PDB entry 5X8T | electron microscopy, 3.30 A resolution | chains K and A of the 32 polymer chains in the assembly

Chain K:
Name: 50S ribosomal protein L13, chloroplastic
Organism: Spinacia oleracea
UniProtKB: P12629 (RK13_SPIOL); residues 54-250 here = UniProt positions 54-250
Amino-acid sequence (197 residues; numbered 54 to 250; the number before each row is that of its first residue):
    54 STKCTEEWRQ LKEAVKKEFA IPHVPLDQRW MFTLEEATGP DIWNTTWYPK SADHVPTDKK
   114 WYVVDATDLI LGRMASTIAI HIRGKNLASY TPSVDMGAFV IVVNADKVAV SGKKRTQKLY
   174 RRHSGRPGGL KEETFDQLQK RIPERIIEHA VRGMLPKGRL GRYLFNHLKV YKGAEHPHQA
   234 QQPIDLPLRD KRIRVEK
Not modelled in the structure: 247-250

Chain A:
Molecule: 23S rRNA
Organism: Spinacia oleracea
Sequence (2810 nucleotides; numbered 1 to 2810; the number before each row is that of its first residue):
     1 UUCAAACGAG GAAAGGCUUA CGGUGGAUAC CUAGGCACCC AGAGACGAGG AAGGGCGUAU
    61 UAAUCGACGA AAUGCUUCGG GGAGUUGAAA AUAAGCAGAG AUCCGGAGAU UCCCGAAUAG
   121 GUCAACCUUU CGAACUUCUG CUGAAUCCAU GGGCAGGCAA GAGACAACCU GGCGAACUGA
   181 AACAUCUUAG UAGCCAGAGG AAAAGAAAGC AAAAGCGAUU CCCGUAGUAG CGGCGAGCGA
   241 AAUGGGAGCA GCCUAAACCG UGAAAACGGG GUUGUGGGAG AGCAAUACAA GCGUCGUGCU
   301 GCUAGGCGAA UCAGUGGAGU GCGGAACCCU AGAUGGUGAA AGUCCAGUAG CCGAAAGCAU
   361 CACUAGCUUA UGCUCUGACC CGAGUAGCAU GGGGCACGUG GAAUCCCGUG UGAAUCAGCA
   421 AGGACCACCU UGCAAGGCUA AAUACUCCUG GGUGACCGAU AGCGAAGUAG UACCGUGAGG
   481 GAAGGGUGAA AAGAACCCCC AUCGGGGAGU GAAAUAGAAC AUGAAACCGU AAGCUCUCAA
   541 GCAGUGGGAG GGGGACCAGA CCCUGACCGC GUGCCUGUUG AAGAAUGAGC CGGCGACUCA
   601 UAGGCAGUGG CUUGGUUAAG GGAACCCACC GGAGCCGUAG CGAAAGCGAG UCUUCAUAGG
   661 GCAAUUGUCA CUGCUUAUGG ACCCGAACCU GGGUGAUCUA UCCAUGACCA GGAUGAAGCU
   721 UGGGUGAAAC UAAGUGGAGG UCCGAACCGA CUGAUGUUGA AGAAUCAGCG GAUGAGUUGU
   781 GGUUAGGGGU GAAAUGCCAC UCGAACCCAG AGCUAGCUGG UUCUCCCCGA AAUGCGUUGA
   841 GGCGCAGCAG UUGACUGGAC AUCUAGGGGU AAAGCACUGU UUCGGUGCGG GCCGCGAGAG
   901 CGGUACCAAA UCGAGGCAAA CUCUGAAUAC UAGAUAUGAC CUCCAAAUAA CAGGGGUCAA
   961 GGUCGGCCAG UGAGACGAUG GGGGAUAAGC UUCAUCGUCG AGAGGGAAAC AGCCCGGAUC
  1021 ACCAGCUAAG GCCCCUAAAU GACCGCUCAG UGAUAAAGGA GGUAGGGGUG CAGAGACAGC
  1081 CAGGAGGUUU GCCUAGAAGC AGCCACCCUU GAAAGAGUGC GUAAUAGCUC ACUGAUCGAG
  1141 CGCUCUUGCG CCGAAGAUGA ACGGGGCUAA GCGGUCUGCC GAAGCUGUGG GAUGUAAAAA
  1201 AACAUCGGUA GGGGAGCGUU CCGUGUUAGG GAGAAACGCG UGCGUGAGCC GCGUUGGACG
  1261 AAGCGGAAGC GAGAAUGUCG GCUUGAGUAA CGCAAACAUU GGUGAGAAUC CAAUGCCCCG
  1321 AAAACCUAAG GGUUCCUCCG CAAGGUUCGU CCACGGAGGG UGAGUCAGGG CCUAAGAUCA
  1381 GGCCGAAAGG CGUAGUCGAU GGACAACAGG UGAAUAUUCC UGUACUACCC CUUGUUGGUC
  1441 CCGAGGGACG GAGGAGGCUA GGUUAGCCGA AAGAUGGUUA UCGGUUCAAG GACGCAAGGU
  1501 GACCCUGUUU UUCAGGGUAA GAAGGGGUAG AGAAAAUGCC UCGAGCCAAU GUUCGAGUAC
  1561 CAGGCGCUAC GGCGCUGAAG UAACCGAUGC CAUACUCCCA GGAAAAGCUC GAACGACCUU
  1621 CAACAAAAGG GUACCUGUAC CCGAAACCGA CACAGGUAGG UAGGUAGAGA AUACCUAGGG
  1681 GCGCGAGACA ACUCUCUCUA AGGAACUCGG CAAAAUAGCC CCGUAACUUC GGGAGAAGGG
  1741 GUGCCCCCUC ACAAAGGGGG UCGAAGUGAC CAGGCCCGGG CGACUGUUUA CCAAAAACAC
  1801 AGGUCUCCGC AAAGUCGUAA GACCAUGUAU GGGGGCUGAC GCCUGCCCAG UGCCGGAAGG
  1861 UCAAGGAAGU UGGUGACCUG AUGACAGGGG AGCCGGCGAC CGAAGCCCCG GUGAACGGCG
  1921 GCCGUAACUA UAACGGUCCU AAGGUAGCGA AAUUCCUUGU CGGGUAAGUU CCGACCCGCA
  1981 CGAAAGGCGU AACGAUCUGG GCACUGUCUC GGAGAGAGGC UCGGUGAAAU AGACAUGUCU
  2041 GUGAAGAUGC GGACUACCUG CACCUGGACA GAAAGACCCU AUGAAGCUUU ACUGUUCCCU
  2101 GGGAUUGGCU UUGGGCUUUU CCUGCGCAGC UUAGGUGGAA GGCGAAGAAG GCCCCCUUCC
  2161 GGGGGGGCCC GAGCCAUCAG UGAGAUACCA CUCUGGAAGA GCUAGAAUUC UAACCUUGUG
  2221 UCAGGACCUA CGGGCCAAGG GACAUUCUCA GGUAGACAGU UUCUAUGGGG CGUAGGCCUC
  2281 CCAAAAGGUA ACGGAGGCGU GCAAAGGUUU CCUCGGGCCG GACGGAGAUU GGCCCUCGAG
  2341 UGCAAAGGCA GAAGGGAGCU UGACUGCAAG ACCCACCCGU CGAGCAGGGA CGAAAGUCGG
  2401 CCUUAGUGAU CCGACGGUGC CGAGUGGAAG GGCCGUCGCU CAACGGAUAA AAGUUACUCU
  2461 AGGGAUAACA GGCUGAUCUU CCCCAAGAGU UCACAUCGAC GGGAAGGUUU GGCACCUCGA
  2521 UGUCGGCUCU UCGCCACCUG GGGCUGUAGU AUGUUCCAAG GGUUGGGCUG UUCGCCCAUU
  2581 AAAGCGGUAC GUGAGCUGGG UUCAGAACGU CGUGAGACAG UUCGGUCCAU AUCCGGUGUG
  2641 GGCGUUAGAG CAUUGAGAGG ACCUUUCCCU AGUACGAGAG GACCGGGAAG GACGCACCUC
  2701 UGGUGUACCA GUUAUCGUGC CCACGGUAAA CGCUGGGUAG CCAAGUGCGG AGCGGAUAAC
  2761 UGCUGAAAGC AUCUAAGUAG UAAGCCCACC CCAAGAUGAG UGCUCUCCUA
Not modelled in the structure: 1

Chain K / chain A interface:
Pairs across the interface (109; chain K residue first):
  Thr-91(K) / G559(A)  base contact
  Gly-92(K) / G559(A)  sugar contact
  Pro-93(K) / G559(A)  sugar contact
  Asn-97(K) / C1023(A)  sugar contact
  Thr-98(K) / C1023(A)  base contact
  Thr-99(K) / C1023(A)  hydrogen bond to the base
  Tyr-101(K) / G547(A)  base contact
  Tyr-101(K) / G548(A)  sugar contact
  Tyr-101(K) / A549(A)  sugar contact
  Tyr-101(K) / A566(A)  hydrogen bond to the base
  Pro-102(K) / A549(A)  sugar contact
  Lys-103(K) / A549(A)  phosphate contact
  Lys-103(K) / G550(A)  phosphate contact
  Ser-104(K) / A549(A)  hydrogen bond to the phosphate
  Ser-104(K) / G550(A)  sugar contact
  His-107(K) / A549(A)  sugar contact
  Pro-109(K) / C7(A)  sugar contact
  Trp-114(K) / A6(A)  sugar contact
  Ile-123(K) / U1168(A)  phosphate contact
  Leu-124(K) / C1167(A)  phosphate contact
  Gly-125(K) / G1166(A)  phosphate contact
  Gly-125(K) / C1167(A)  hydrogen bond to the phosphate
  Gly-125(K) / A1170(A)  hydrogen bond to the base
  Arg-126(K) / U1040(A)  hydrogen bond to the base
  Arg-126(K) / C1167(A)  hydrogen bond to the sugar
  Arg-126(K) / A1169(A)  hydrogen bond to the phosphate
  Arg-126(K) / A1170(A)  salt bridge to the phosphate
  Ser-129(K) / C1033(A)  hydrogen bond to the base
  Ser-129(K) / U1040(A)  hydrogen bond to the base
  Ser-129(K) / G1165(A)  base contact
  Ser-129(K) / A1170(A)  base contact
  Ala-132(K) / C1034(A)  sugar contact
  Ile-133(K) / C1034(A)  sugar contact
  Arg-136(K) / C1035(A)  salt bridge to the phosphate
  Arg-136(K) / U1036(A)  salt bridge to the phosphate
  Lys-138(K) / C1035(A)  salt bridge to the phosphate
  Lys-138(K) / A1037(A)  salt bridge to the phosphate
  Pro-145(K) / C568(A)  sugar contact
  Ser-146(K) / G547(A)  hydrogen bond to the base
  Ser-146(K) / C567(A)  hydrogen bond to the sugar
  Ser-146(K) / C568(A)  sugar contact
  Val-147(K) / A566(A)  base contact
  Phe-152(K) / C7(A)  sugar contact
  Ser-164(K) / U1168(A)  phosphate contact
  Gly-165(K) / U1168(A)  base contact
  Lys-167(K) / G1050(A)  base contact
  Lys-167(K) / C1167(A)  salt bridge to the phosphate
  Lys-167(K) / U1168(A)  salt bridge to the phosphate
  Gln-170(K) / G1050(A)  phosphate contact
  Tyr-173(K) / G1166(A)  hydrogen bond to the phosphate
  Arg-174(K) / A1160(A)  hydrogen bond to the sugar
  Arg-175(K) / G2657(A)  salt bridge to the phosphate
  His-176(K) / G1159(A)  hydrogen bond to the sugar
  Ser-177(K) / G1159(A)  base contact
  Ser-177(K) / A2658(A)  sugar contact
  Gly-178(K) / G1159(A)  base contact
  Arg-179(K) / U2637(A)  salt bridge to the phosphate
  Arg-179(K) / A2658(A)  hydrogen bond to the phosphate
  Arg-179(K) / G2659(A)  salt bridge to the phosphate
  Pro-180(K) / U1158(A)  phosphate contact
  Pro-180(K) / G1159(A)  phosphate contact
  Pro-180(K) / U2531(A)  sugar contact
  Pro-180(K) / C2532(A)  phosphate contact
  Gly-181(K) / G1159(A)  hydrogen bond to the phosphate
  Gly-181(K) / C2532(A)  phosphate contact
  Leu-183(K) / G1159(A)  sugar contact
  Glu-185(K) / C2785(A)  sugar contact
  Lys-193(K) / G2755(A)  hydrogen bond to the sugar
  Arg-194(K) / A2656(A)  salt bridge to the phosphate
  Arg-194(K) / G2657(A)  salt bridge to the phosphate
  Ile-195(K) / A2656(A)  sugar contact
  Arg-198(K) / A2656(A)  hydrogen bond to the phosphate
  Glu-201(K) / G2798(A)  hydrogen bond to the base
  His-202(K) / G1165(A)  phosphate contact
  His-202(K) / G1166(A)  phosphate contact
  Ala-203(K) / G1165(A)  hydrogen bond to the sugar
  Ala-203(K) / G1166(A)  phosphate contact
  Arg-205(K) / C2054(A)  salt bridge to the phosphate
  Gly-206(K) / G1164(A)  hydrogen bond to the base
  Gly-206(K) / G1165(A)  sugar contact
  Met-207(K) / C1034(A)  hydrogen bond to the sugar
  Met-207(K) / C1035(A)  sugar contact
  Met-207(K) / G1165(A)  hydrogen bond to the base
  Leu-208(K) / C1035(A)  sugar contact
  Pro-209(K) / C1035(A)  phosphate contact
  Pro-209(K) / U1036(A)  phosphate contact
  Lys-210(K) / A2053(A)  salt bridge to the phosphate
  Lys-210(K) / C2054(A)  phosphate contact
  Gly-211(K) / C568(A)  phosphate contact
  Arg-212(K) / A539(A)  hydrogen bond to the phosphate
  Arg-212(K) / A540(A)  salt bridge to the phosphate
  Arg-212(K) / C567(A)  salt bridge to the phosphate
  Arg-212(K) / C568(A)  hydrogen bond to the phosphate
  Leu-213(K) / C567(A)  phosphate contact
  Leu-213(K) / C568(A)  hydrogen bond to the phosphate
  Arg-215(K) / A539(A)  salt bridge to the phosphate
  Arg-215(K) / A540(A)  salt bridge to the phosphate
  Arg-215(K) / A2056(A)  base contact
  Tyr-216(K) / A539(A)  hydrogen bond to the phosphate
  Tyr-216(K) / C567(A)  hydrogen bond to the phosphate
  Asn-219(K) / G2798(A)  hydrogen bond to the phosphate
  Lys-222(K) / C7(A)  salt bridge to the phosphate
  Pro-230(K) / A5(A)  sugar contact
  His-231(K) / A5(A)  hydrogen bond to the sugar
  His-231(K) / A6(A)  sugar contact
  Arg-242(K) / U1040(A)  salt bridge to the phosphate
  Asp-243(K) / U1040(A)  base contact
  Lys-244(K) / U1040(A)  sugar contact
  Arg-245(K) / A1169(A)  salt bridge to the phosphate
Other interface residues (no listed pair), chain K (74 interface residues in all): Lys-166, Lys-171, Gly-182, Lys-184, Phe-218, Gln-232, Ala-233
Other interface residues (no listed pair), chain A (49 interface residues in all): C538, A1049, U2055, A2756, C2786

Overview:
The interface between chain K and chain A involves 74 residues on one side and 49 on the other; the contacts
include 31 hydrogen bonds and 21 salt bridges. Polar pairs include Thr-99(K)/C1023(A), Tyr-101(K)/A566(A) and
Gly-125(K)/A1170(A).
Here chain K is 50S ribosomal protein L13, chloroplastic and chain A is 23S rRNA, both from Spinacia oleracea.
Entry 5X8T (Structure of the 50S large subunit of chloroplast ribosome from spinach) was determined by
electron microscopy (same publication as 5X8P and 5X8R).
